8W8M - chains P2 and Q1 of the 102 polymer chains in the assembly; structure by electron microscopy, 3.28 A resolution.

# Chain P2 (and Q1)
Molecule: Myeloid differentiation primary response protein MyD88
Organism: Homo sapiens
Notes: chain Q1 of this document is another copy of the same molecule, construct and numbering; everything in this record applies to it too
Reference sequence: Q99836 (MYD88_HUMAN); numbering as in UniProt (aligned over 153-296)
Amino-acid sequence (144 residues; each row starts with the number of its first residue):
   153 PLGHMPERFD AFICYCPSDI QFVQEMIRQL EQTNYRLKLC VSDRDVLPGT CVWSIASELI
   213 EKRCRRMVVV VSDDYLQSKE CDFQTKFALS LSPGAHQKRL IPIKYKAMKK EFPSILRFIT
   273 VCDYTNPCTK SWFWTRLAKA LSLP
Unresolved in the structure: 153-158, 245-247
UniProt features mapped onto this chain:
  - modified residue: Ser244 (Phosphoserine)
Reported in the primary citation:
  - mutagenesis - R196A, R196C, V198A, K238A, L241A, I267A, R269A, F270A, W284A: increased signaling
  - disease-associated variants - L252P: increased signaling (citing earlier work)
  - mutagenesis - P200A, K238A: decreased signaling
  - mutagenesis - N186A, Y187A, R188A: unchanged signaling

# Interface between chain P2 and chain Q1
Residue-residue contacts - 6 pairs, chain P2 then chain Q1:
  Ser266(P2) - Arg269(Q1)  hydrogen bond
  Ile267(P2) - Arg269(Q1)
  Ile267(P2) - Phe270(Q1)
  Arg269(P2) - Ser266(Q1)
  Arg269(P2) - Ile267(Q1)
  Phe270(P2) - Ile267(Q1)

# Overview
The chain P2/chain Q1 interface involves 4 residues from each chain; the contacts include 1 hydrogen bond. The
hydrogen-bonded pair is Ser266(P2)-Arg269(Q1). The paper reports that R196A, R196C and V198A of chain P2,
among others, increase signaling; P200A and K238A of chain P2 reduce signaling; 14 substitutions were tested
in all.
Chain P2 and chain Q1 are both Myeloid differentiation primary response protein MyD88 (Homo sapiens); the
structure, Cryo-EM structure of helical filament of MyD88 TIR, was determined by electron microscopy,
deposited together with 8YYM.
